Entry 8X9Y (electron microscopy, 3.70 A resolution); this record covers chains B and k of the 18 polymer chains in the assembly.

[Chain B]
Molecule: Major capsid protein
Organism: Human alphaherpesvirus 3
UniProt: P09245 (MCP_VZVD); residues 26-1394 here = UniProt positions 26-1394
Chain sequence (1369 residues; each row starts with the number of its first residue):
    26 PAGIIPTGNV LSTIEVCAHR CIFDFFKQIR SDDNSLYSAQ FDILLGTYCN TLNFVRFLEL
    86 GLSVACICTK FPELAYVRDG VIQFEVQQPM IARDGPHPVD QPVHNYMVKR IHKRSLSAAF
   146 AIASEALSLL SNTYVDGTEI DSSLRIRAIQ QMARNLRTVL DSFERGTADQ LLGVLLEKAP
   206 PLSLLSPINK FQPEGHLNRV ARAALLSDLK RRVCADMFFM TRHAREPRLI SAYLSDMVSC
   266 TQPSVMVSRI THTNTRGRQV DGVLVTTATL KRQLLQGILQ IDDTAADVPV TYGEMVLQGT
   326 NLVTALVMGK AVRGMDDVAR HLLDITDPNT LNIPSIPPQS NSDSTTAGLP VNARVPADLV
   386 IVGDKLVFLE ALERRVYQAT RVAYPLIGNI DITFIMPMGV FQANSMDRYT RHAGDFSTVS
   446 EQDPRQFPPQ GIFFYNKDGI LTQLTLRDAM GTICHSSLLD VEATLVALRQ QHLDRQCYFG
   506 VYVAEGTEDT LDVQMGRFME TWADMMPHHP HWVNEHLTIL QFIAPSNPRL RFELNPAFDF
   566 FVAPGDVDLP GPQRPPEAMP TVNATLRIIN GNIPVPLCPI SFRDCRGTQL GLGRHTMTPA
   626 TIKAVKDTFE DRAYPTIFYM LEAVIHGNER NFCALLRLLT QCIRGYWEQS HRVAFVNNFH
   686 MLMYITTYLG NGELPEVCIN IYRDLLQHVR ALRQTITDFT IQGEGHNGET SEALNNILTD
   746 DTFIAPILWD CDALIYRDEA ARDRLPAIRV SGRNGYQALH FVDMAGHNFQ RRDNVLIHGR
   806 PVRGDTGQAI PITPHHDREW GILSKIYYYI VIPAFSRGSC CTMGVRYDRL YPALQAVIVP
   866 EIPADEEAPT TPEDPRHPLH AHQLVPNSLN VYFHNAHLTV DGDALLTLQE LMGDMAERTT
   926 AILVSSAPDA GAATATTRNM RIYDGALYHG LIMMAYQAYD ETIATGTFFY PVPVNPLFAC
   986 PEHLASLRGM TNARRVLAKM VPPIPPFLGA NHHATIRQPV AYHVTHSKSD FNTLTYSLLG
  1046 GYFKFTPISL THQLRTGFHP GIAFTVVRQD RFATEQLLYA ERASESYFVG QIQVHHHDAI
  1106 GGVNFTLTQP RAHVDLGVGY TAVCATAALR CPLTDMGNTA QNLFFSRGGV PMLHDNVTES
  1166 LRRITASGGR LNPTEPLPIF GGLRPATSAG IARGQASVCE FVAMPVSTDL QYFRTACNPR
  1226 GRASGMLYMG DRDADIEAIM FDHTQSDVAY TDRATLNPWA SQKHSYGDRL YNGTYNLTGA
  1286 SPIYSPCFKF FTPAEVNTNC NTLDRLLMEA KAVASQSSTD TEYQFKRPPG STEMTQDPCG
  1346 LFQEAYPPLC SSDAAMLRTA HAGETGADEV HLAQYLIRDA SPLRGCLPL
Not modelled in the structure: 339-376
Sequence notes: conflict Ala814 (Gly in P09245)
Disulfide bonds: Cys846-Cys985

[Chain k]
Molecule: Small capsomere-interacting protein
Organism: Human alphaherpesvirus 3
UniProt: U5NQG6 (U5NQG6_HHV3); residues 10-103 here correspond to UniProt positions 14-107 (UniProt number = residue number + 4)
Chain sequence (94 residues; numbered 10 to 103; the number before each row is that of its first residue):
    10 SNPTTFSVEA IAAYTPVALI RLLNASGPLQ PGHRVDIADA RSIYTVGAAA SAARARANHN
    70 ANTIRRTAMF AETDPMTWLR PTVGLRRTFN PRII
Sequence notes: conflict Arg95 (Lys99 in U5NQG6)

[How chain B and chain k interact]
Contacting residue pairs - 35 pairs, chain B then chain k:
  Arg854(B) with Trp87(k); Arg89(k); Pro90(k)
  Pro857(B) with Leu88(k)
  Ala858(B) with Pro90(k)
  Ala886(B) with Ile73(k); Phe98(k), hydrophobic
  His887(B) with Ile102(k)
  Leu889(B) with Leu94(k), hydrophobic; Phe98(k), hydrophobic
  Pro891(B) with Thr76(k); Leu94(k), hydrophobic
  Asn892(B) with Asp83(k); Arg89(k); Thr91(k); Val92(k), hydrogen bond (side chain-backbone)
  Val896(B) with Val92(k), hydrophobic; Gly93(k); Leu94(k), hydrophobic
  Tyr897(B) with Val92(k)
  His899(B) with Arg95(k); Thr97(k); Phe98(k)
  Asn900(B) with Val92(k); Gly93(k); Arg95(k), hydrogen bond (backbone-side chain)
  Glu966(B) with Phe79(k); Ala80(k), hydrogen bond (backbone-backbone)
  Thr967(B) with Ala80(k); Val92(k); Gly93(k), hydrogen bond (side chain-backbone)
  Ile968(B) with Ala80(k), hydrophobic; Val92(k), hydrophobic
  Ala969(B) with Ala80(k)
  Thr972(B) with Pro90(k)
Also at the interface, not in a pair above, chain B (18 interface residues in all): Phe973
Also at the interface, not in a pair above, chain k (20 interface residues in all): Met78, Thr86, Asn99

[Overview]
Chain B and chain k form an interface of 18 and 20 residues respectively, with 4 hydrogen bonds. Among the
polar pairs are Asn892(B)-Val92(k), Asn900(B)-Arg95(k) and Thr967(B)-Gly93(k).
Chain B is Major capsid protein and chain k is Small capsomere-interacting protein, both from Human
alphaherpesvirus 3; the structure, E-hexon capsomer of the VZV C-Capsid, was determined by electron
microscopy, deposited together with 8X9W, 8X9X, 8X9Z, 8XA0, 8XA1, 8XA2 and 8XA3.
